Entry 9KEV (electron microscopy, 3.31 A resolution); this record covers chains H and O of the 14 polymer chains in the assembly.

== Chain H ==
Molecule: Non-template strand DNA of the promoter
Sequence (108 nucleotides; row label = number of the first residue in the row; numbers below 1 keep their minus sign (DA-7 is residue -7)):
    -7 ACCTCGAACACTCGTCGCCCAGAGTTCACCTTGGAGCCAGGGACGGTTCA
    43 TTTGGGGTGCCGGAAACGGACGCGTACAGGCCGTATAATGGGAGCTGTCA
    93 CGGATGCA
Disordered / not traced: -7 to 1

== Chain O ==
Molecule: Possible two component system response transcriptional positive regulator PhoP
Organism: Mycobacterium tuberculosis H37Rv
Reference sequence: P71814 (P71814_MYCTU); numbering as in UniProt (aligned over 1-247)
Amino-acid sequence (247 residues; row label = number of the first residue in the row):
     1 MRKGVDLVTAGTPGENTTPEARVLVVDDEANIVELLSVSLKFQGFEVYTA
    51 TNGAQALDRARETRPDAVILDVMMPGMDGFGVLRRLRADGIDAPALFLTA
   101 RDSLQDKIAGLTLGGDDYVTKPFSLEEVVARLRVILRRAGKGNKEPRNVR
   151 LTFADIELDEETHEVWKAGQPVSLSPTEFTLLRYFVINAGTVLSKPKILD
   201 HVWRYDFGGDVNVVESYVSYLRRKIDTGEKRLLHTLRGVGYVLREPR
Disordered / not traced: 1-148
From the paper describing this entry:
  - binding site for Template strand DNA of the promoter: Asn212, Glu215, Ser216, Val218, Ser219, Tyr220, Arg222, Arg223, Thr235, Arg237, Gly238, Tyr241

== How chain H and chain O interact ==
Contacting residue pairs (10):
  DG14(H) with Ser175(O), hydrogen bond to the phosphate
  DA15(H) with Ser175(O), phosphate contact; Pro176(O), phosphate contact; Thr177(O), hydrogen bond to the phosphate; Glu178(O), phosphate contact
  DG16(H) with Thr177(O), phosphate contact; Trp203(O), phosphate contact; Val213(O), phosphate contact; Tyr220(O), hydrogen bond to the base
  DT17(H) with Ser216(O), base contact
Other interface residues (no listed pair), chain H (5 interface residues in all): DT18
Other interface residues (no listed pair), chain O (10 interface residues in all): Asp210, Asn212

== Summary ==
Chain H and chain O form an interface of 5 and 10 residues respectively, with 3 hydrogen bonds. Among the
polar pairs are DG16(H)-Tyr220(O), DG14(H)-Ser175(O) and DA15(H)-Thr177(O). From the paper: a binding site for
Template strand DNA of the promoter at Asn212(O), Glu215(O) and Ser216(O) among others.
Chain H is Non-template strand DNA of the promoter and chain O is Possible two component system response
transcriptional positive regulator PhoP (Mycobacterium tuberculosis H37Rv); the structure, Cryo-EM structure
of Mycobacterium tuberculosis transcription activation complex with six PhoP molecules (composite map), was
determined by electron microscopy together with 9JI2, 9KET and 9KEU from the same study.
